7VRF - chains A and B of the 4 polymer chains in the assembly; structure by X-ray diffraction, 1.70 A resolution.

# Chain A (and B)
Protein: Oxpecker
Source organism: Drosophila melanogaster
Notes: chain B of this document is another copy of the same molecule, construct and numbering; everything in this record applies to it too
Reference sequence: A1ZAW9 (A1ZAW9_DROME); residue numbers follow UniProt; this construct covers 14-84
Amino-acid sequence (71 residues; row label = number of the first residue in the row):
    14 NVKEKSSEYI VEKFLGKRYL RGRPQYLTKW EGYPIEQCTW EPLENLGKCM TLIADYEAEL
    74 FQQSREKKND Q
Unresolved in the structure: 14-18, 80-84 (chain B: 14-18, 79-84)

# How chain A and chain B interact
Residue-residue contacts (28; chain A residue first):
  Tyr32(A) with Glu70(B); Phe74(B), hydrophobic
  Gly35(A) with Ala71(B); Phe74(B)
  Arg36(A) with Ala67(B); Asp68(B), salt bridge; Ala71(B)
  Pro37(A) with Glu70(B)
  Leu56(A) with Met63(B); Ile66(B), hydrophobic
  Glu57(A) with Met63(B); Ala67(B)
  Gly60(A) with Gly60(B); Met63(B)
  Met63(A) with Leu56(B); Glu57(B); Gly60(B); Met63(B), hydrophobic
  Ile66(A) with Leu56(B), hydrophobic
  Ala67(A) with Arg36(B); Glu57(B)
  Asp68(A) with Arg36(B), salt bridge
  Glu70(A) with Tyr32(B); Pro37(B)
  Ala71(A) with Gly35(B); Arg36(B)
  Phe74(A) with Tyr32(B), hydrophobic; Gly35(B)
Other interface residues (no listed pair), chain A (15 interface residues in all): Thr64
Other interface residues (no listed pair), chain B (16 interface residues in all): Leu59, Thr64

# Overview
The interface between chain A and chain B involves 15 residues on one side and 16 on the other; the contacts
include 2 salt bridges. Its one salt-bridged contact is Arg36(A)-Asp68(B).
Both chains are Oxpecker (Drosophila melanogaster). Entry 7VRF (Crystal structure of Oxpecker chromodomain in
complex with H3K9me3) was determined by X-ray diffraction.
